PDB entry 8FIX | electron microscopy, 3.90 A resolution | chains A and C of the 8 polymer chains in the assembly

[Chain A]
Molecule: DNA-directed RNA polymerase subunit alpha
From: Escherichia coli K-12
Notes: EC 2.7.7.6
UniProt: P0A7Z4 (RPOA_ECOLI); residues 1-329 here = UniProt positions 1-329
Amino-acid sequence (329 residues; numbered 1 to 329; the number before each row is that of its first residue):
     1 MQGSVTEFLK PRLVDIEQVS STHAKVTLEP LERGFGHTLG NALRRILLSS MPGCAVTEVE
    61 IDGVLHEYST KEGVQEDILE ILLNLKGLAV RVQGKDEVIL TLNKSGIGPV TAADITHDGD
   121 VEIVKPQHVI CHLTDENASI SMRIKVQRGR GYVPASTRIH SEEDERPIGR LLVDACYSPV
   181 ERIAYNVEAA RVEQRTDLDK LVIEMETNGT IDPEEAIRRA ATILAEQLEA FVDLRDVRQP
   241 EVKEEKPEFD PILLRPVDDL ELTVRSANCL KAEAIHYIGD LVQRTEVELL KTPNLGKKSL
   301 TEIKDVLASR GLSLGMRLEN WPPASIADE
Not modelled in the structure: 1-6, 235-329
UniProt features mapped onto this chain:
  - region: E162 to E165 (Required for interaction with Crp at class II promoters)
  - modified residue: R265 (ADP-ribosylarginine), K297 (N6-acetyllysine), K298 (N6-acetyllysine)
  - mutagenesis: R45 (R45C: In rpoA112; temperature-sensitive, blocks RNA polymerase assembly), E162 to E165 (5-fold decrease in CRP-class II promoter-dependent transcription), E165 (E165K: 5-fold decrease in CRP-class II promoter-dependent transcription), R191 (R191C: In rpoA101; temperature-sensitive)

[Chain C]
Molecule: DNA-directed RNA polymerase subunit beta
From: Escherichia coli K-12
Notes: EC 2.7.7.6
UniProt: P0A8V2 (RPOB_ECOLI); numbering as in UniProt (aligned over 1-1342)
Amino-acid sequence (1342 residues; each row starts with the number of its first residue):
     1 MVYSYTEKKR IRKDFGKRPQ VLDVPYLLSI QLDSFQKFIE QDPEGQYGLE AAFRSVFPIQ
    61 SYSGNSELQY VSYRLGEPVF DVQECQIRGV TYSAPLRVKL RLVIYEREAP EGTVKDIKEQ
   121 EVYMGEIPLM TDNGTFVING TERVIVSQLH RSPGVFFDSD KGKTHSSGKV LYNARIIPYR
   181 GSWLDFEFDP KDNLFVRIDR RRKLPATIIL RALNYTTEQI LDLFFEKVIF EIRDNKLQME
   241 LVPERLRGET ASFDIEANGK VYVEKGRRIT ARHIRQLEKD DVKLIEVPVE YIAGKVVAKD
   301 YIDESTGELI CAANMELSLD LLAKLSQSGH KRIETLFTND LDHGPYISET LRVDPTNDRL
   361 SALVEIYRMM RPGEPPTREA AESLFENLFF SEDRYDLSAV GRMKFNRSLL REEIEGSGIL
   421 SKDDIIDVMK KLIDIRNGKG EVDDIDHLGN RRIRSVGEMA ENQFRVGLVR VERAVKERLS
   481 LGDLDTLMPQ DMINAKPISA AVKEFFGSSQ LSQFMDQNNP LSEITHKRRI SALGPGGLTR
   541 ERAGFEVRDV HPTHYGRVCP IETPEGPNIG LINSLSVYAQ TNEYGFLETP YRKVTDGVVT
   601 DEIHYLSAIE EGNYVIAQAN SNLDEEGHFV EDLVTCRSKG ESSLFSRDQV DYMDVSTQQV
   661 VSVGASLIPF LEHDDANRAL MGANMQRQAV PTLRADKPLV GTGMERAVAV DSGVTAVAKR
   721 GGVVQYVDAS RIVIKVNEDE MYPGEAGIDI YNLTKYTRSN QNTCINQMPC VSLGEPVERG
   781 DVLADGPSTD LGELALGQNM RVAFMPWNGY NFEDSILVSE RVVQEDRFTT IHIQELACVS
   841 RDTKLGPEEI TADIPNVGEA ALSKLDESGI VYIGAEVTGG DILVGKVTPK GETQLTPEEK
   901 LLRAIFGEKA SDVKDSSLRV PNGVSGTVID VQVFTRDGVE KDKRALEIEE MQLKQAKKDL
   961 SEELQILEAG LFSRIRAVLV AGGVEAEKLD KLPRDRWLEL GLTDEEKQNQ LEQLAEQYDE
  1021 LKHEFEKKLE AKRRKITQGD DLAPGVLKIV KVYLAVKRRI QPGDKMAGRH GNKGVISKIN
  1081 PIEDMPYDEN GTPVDIVLNP LGVPSRMNIG QILETHLGMA AKGIGDKINA MLKQQQEVAK
  1141 LREFIQRAYD LGADVRQKVD LSTFSDEEVM RLAENLRKGM PIATPVFDGA KEAEIKELLK
  1201 LGDLPTSGQI RLYDGRTGEQ FERPVTVGYM YMLKLNHLVD DKMHARSTGS YSLVTQQPLG
  1261 GKAQFGGQRF GEMEVWALEA YGAAYTLQEM LTVKSDDVNG RTKMYKNIVD GNHQMEPGMP
  1321 ESFNVLLKEI RSLGINIELE DE
Not modelled in the structure: 1, 891-912
UniProt features mapped onto this chain:
  - modified residue (N6-acetyllysine): K1022, K1200
  - mutagenesis: I561 (I561S: Resistant to antibiotics salinamide A and B), I569 (I569S: Resistant to antibiotics salinamide A and B), A665 (A665E: Resistant to antibiotics salinamide A and B), D675 (D675A/G: Resistant to antibiotics salinamide A and B), N677 (N677H/K: Resistant to antibiotics salinamide A and B), L680 (L680M: Resistant to antibiotics salinamide A and B), E813 (E813K: Disrupts the enzyme's active center)

[Interface between chain A and chain C]
Residue-residue contacts - 50 pairs, chain A then chain C:
  N41(A) with T1217(C), hydrogen bond (side chain-backbone); G1218(C)
  R44(A) with Y1087(C)
  R45(A) with E1083(C), hydrogen bond (side chain-backbone); D1084(C), salt bridge; G1215(C), hydrogen bond (side chain-backbone); R1216(C)
  L48(A) with E1083(C)
  L65(A) with I873(C)
  H66(A) with I873(C); G874(C)
  Y68(A) with Y756(C); I831(C); K1057(C)
  T70(A) with A729(C); S730(C); K755(C)
  E72(A) with Y726(C), hydrogen bond; D728(C); R731(C), salt bridge
  V74(A) with D728(C)
  Q75(A) with V727(C); D728(C); A729(C)
  E76(A) with A729(C)
  D77(A) with A729(C); K755(C), salt bridge; Y756(C)
  L79(A) with L693(C), hydrophobic
  E80(A) with R694(C), salt bridge
  L83(A) with R694(C)
  K86(A) with Q824(C), hydrogen bond (side chain-backbone); D826(C)
  K125(A) with K1133(C)
  T134(A) with V727(C); L773(C)
  D135(A) with Y726(C), hydrogen bond
  Y152(A) with Q824(C)
  S156(A) with R1059(C)
  I168(A) with I873(C); G874(C); A875(C)
  D174(A) with D826(C)
  C176(A) with R821(C), hydrogen bond
  R182(A) with N1090(C), hydrogen bond (side chain-backbone); G1091(C)
  I183(A) with G1091(C)
  A184(A) with N1090(C); G1091(C)
  Y185(A) with Y1087(C), hydrogen bond
Interface residues without a listed pair, chain A (38 interface residues in all): S49, E67, S69, K71, P154, I159, R166, S178, E204
Interface residues without a listed pair, chain C (40 interface residues in all): M768, P769, V823, E825, Y872, E876, I929, A1055, I1082, E1089

[In short]
Chain A and chain C form an interface of 38 and 40 residues respectively, with 9 hydrogen bonds and 4 salt
bridges. Polar pairs include R45(A)-D1084(C), E72(A)-R731(C) and D77(A)-K755(C). Curated annotation (UniProt)
lists 6 mutagenesis sites on chain A; 7 mutagenesis sites on chain C.
Chain A is DNA-directed RNA polymerase subunit alpha and chain C is DNA-directed RNA polymerase subunit beta,
both from Escherichia coli K-12; the structure, Cryo-EM structure of E. coli RNA polymerase backtracked
elongation complex harboring a terminal mismatch, was determined by electron microscopy together with 8FIY
from the same study.
